Entry 7JVL (X-ray diffraction, 2.10 A resolution); this record covers chains B and C of the 4 polymer chains in the assembly.

# Chain B (and C)
Name: L-ornithine N(5)-monooxygenase
Organism: Neosartorya fumigata
Notes: EC 1.14.13.196; chain C of this document is another copy of the same molecule, construct and numbering; everything in this record applies to it too
Reference sequence: E9QYP0 (SIDA_ASPFU); residues 1-501 here = UniProt positions 1-501
Chain sequence (501 residues; numbered 1 to 501; the number before each row is that of its first residue):
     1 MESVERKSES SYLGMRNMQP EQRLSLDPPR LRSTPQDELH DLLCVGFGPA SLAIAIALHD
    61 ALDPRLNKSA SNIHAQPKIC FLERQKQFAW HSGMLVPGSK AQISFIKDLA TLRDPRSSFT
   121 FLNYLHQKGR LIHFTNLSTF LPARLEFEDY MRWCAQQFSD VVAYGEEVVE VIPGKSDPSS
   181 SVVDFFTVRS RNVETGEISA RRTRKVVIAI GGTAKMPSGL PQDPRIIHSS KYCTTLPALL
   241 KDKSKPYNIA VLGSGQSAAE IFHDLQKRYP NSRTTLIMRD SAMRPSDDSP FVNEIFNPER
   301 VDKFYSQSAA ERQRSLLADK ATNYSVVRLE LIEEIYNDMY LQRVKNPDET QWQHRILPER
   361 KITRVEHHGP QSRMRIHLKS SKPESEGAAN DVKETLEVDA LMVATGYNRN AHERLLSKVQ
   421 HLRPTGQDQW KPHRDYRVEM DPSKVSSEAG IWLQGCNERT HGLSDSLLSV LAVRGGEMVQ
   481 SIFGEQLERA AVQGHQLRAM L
Unresolved in the structure: 1-29, 68-75, 384-392, 489-501 (chain C: 1-30, 68-75, 384-392, 489-501)
Sequence notes: engineered mutation Ala101 (Met in E9QYP0)
Curated features (UniProtKB/Swiss-Prot):
  - binding site (FAD): Glu83 to His91, Gln102, Val168, Ser466 to Leu468
  - binding site (substrate): Lys107, Asn293 to Phe296, Asn323, Ser469
  - binding site (NADP(+)): Ser254 to Ser257, Arg279, Asn323 to Ser325
Metal / ion sites: Ca2+ near Asp288 (its only coordinating residue here)
Ligand contacts:
  - FAD (flavin-adenine dinucleotide): Val45, Gly46, Phe47, Gly48, Pro49, Ala50, Leu82, Glu83, Arg84, Gln85, Ala89, Trp90, His91, Met94, Arg144, Glu166, Glu167, Val168, Ala209, Ile210, Gly211, Gly212, Tyr324, Tyr407, Arg409, Leu415, Gly455, Glu458, Ser466, Leu467, Leu468
  - NADP (NAP; NADP nicotinamide-adenine-dinucleotide phosphate): Met94, Lys100, Ala101, Gln102, Arg144, Lys215, Pro217, Leu252, Gly253, Ser254, Gly255, Gln256, Ser257, Ala258, Glu260, Arg279, Asn323, Tyr324, Ser325, Arg328, Ala404, Thr405, Gly406, Tyr407
What the authors report for this chain:
  - mutagenesis - M101A: unchanged binding to L-Orn
  - mutagenesis - M101A: unchanged binding to NADPH
  - mutagenesis - M101A: unchanged catalytic activity on NADPH
  - mutagenesis - M101A (2-fold): decreased catalytic activity on hydrogen peroxide
  - mutagenesis - M101A: decreased catalytic activity on L-Orn

# How chain B and chain C interact
Contacting residue pairs - 44 pairs, chain B then chain C:
  Ala282(B) with Phe291(C), hydrophobic; Val292(C), hydrophobic
  Met283(B) with Phe291(C), hydrophobic; Val292(C)
  Arg284(B) with Val292(C); Ala318(C), hydrogen bond (side chain-backbone); Asp319(C), salt bridge
  Pro285(B) with Asp287(C); Ser289(C)
  Asp287(B) with Pro285(C)
  Ser289(B) with Pro285(C); Leu329(C)
  Pro290(B) with Ile332(C); Glu333(C); Tyr336(C), hydrophobic
  Phe291(B) with Ala282(C), hydrophobic; Met283(C), hydrophobic; Ile332(C), hydrophobic; Ile335(C), hydrophobic; Tyr336(C), hydrophobic; Ile356(C), hydrophobic
  Val292(B) with Ala282(C), hydrophobic; Met283(C); Arg284(C)
  Glu294(B) with Tyr336(C), hydrogen bond
  Gln307(B) with Lys382(C)
  Arg314(B) with Lys382(C); Pro383(C)
  Ala318(B) with Arg284(C)
  Asp319(B) with Arg284(C), salt bridge
  Leu329(B) with Ser289(C)
  Ile332(B) with Pro290(C); Phe291(C), hydrophobic
  Glu333(B) with Pro290(C)
  Tyr336(B) with Pro290(C), hydrophobic; Phe291(C), hydrophobic; Glu294(C), hydrogen bond
  Ile356(B) with Phe291(C), hydrophobic
  Glu359(B) with Arg314(C), salt bridge
  Lys382(B) with Gln307(C); Glu311(C); Arg314(C)
  Pro383(B) with Glu311(C); Arg314(C)
Interface residues without a listed pair, chain B (24 interface residues in all): Ile335, Met339
Interface residues without a listed pair, chain C (25 interface residues in all): Asp288, Met339

# In short
24 residues of chain B and 25 residues of chain C are in contact; the contacts include 3 hydrogen bonds and 3
salt bridges. Among the polar pairs are Arg284(B)-Asp319(C), Glu359(B)-Arg314(C) and Arg284(B)-Ala318(C). From
the paper: M101A of chain B reduces catalytic activity on hydrogen peroxide; M101A of chain B reduces
catalytic activity on L-Orn.
Both chains are L-ornithine N(5)-monooxygenase (Neosartorya fumigata). Entry 7JVL (Structure of the M101A
variant of the SidA ornithine hydroxylase complexed with NADP and the FAD ...) was determined by X-ray
diffraction together with 7JVK from the same study.
